5YCA - chains A and C; structure by X-ray diffraction, 1.57 A resolution.

# Chain A
Molecule: Ubiquitin-like protein SMT3, Bouquet formation protein 4
From: Saccharomyces cerevisiae (strain ATCC 204508 / S288c)
Reference sequence: chimeric construct of Q12306, O60158: residues 8-80 from Q12306 (SMT3_YEAST) positions 20-92 (UniProt number = residue number + 12); residues 81-213 from O60158 positions 8-140 (UniProt number = residue number - 73)
Chain sequence (207 residues; row label = number of the first residue in the row):
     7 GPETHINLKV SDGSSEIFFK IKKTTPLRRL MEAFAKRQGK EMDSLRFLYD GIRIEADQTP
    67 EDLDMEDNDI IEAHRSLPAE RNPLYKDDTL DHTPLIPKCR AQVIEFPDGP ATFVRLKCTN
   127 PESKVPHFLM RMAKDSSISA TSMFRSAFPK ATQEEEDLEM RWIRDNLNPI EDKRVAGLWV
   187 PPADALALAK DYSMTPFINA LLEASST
Unresolved in the structure: 213
Sequence notes: expression tag (7); engineered mutation Glu61 (Gln73 in Q12306)
Swiss-Prot annotation at these positions:
  - DNA-binding region: Ala146 to Arg167 (H-T-H motif)
From the paper describing this entry:
  - mutagenesis - F119A, F134A: decreased localization
  - mutagenesis - R106A: decreased binding to Rap1S497E

# Chain C
Molecule: Lap-Emerin-Man domain protein 2
From: Schizosaccharomyces pombe (strain 972 / ATCC 24843)
Reference sequence: Q10109 (LEM2_SCHPO); residues 3-21 here correspond to UniProt positions 261-279 (UniProt number = residue number + 258)
Chain sequence (20 residues; each row starts with the number of its first residue):
     2 GSAEEDDELF QNYVLQQTRK
Unresolved in the structure: 19-21
Sequence notes: expression tag (2)

# Interface between chain A and chain C
Residue-residue contacts (20):
  Gln108(A) - Asp8(C)  hydrogen bond (side chain-backbone)
  Gln108(A) - Phe11(C)
  Gln108(A) - Gln12(C)
  Ile110(A) - Gln12(C)
  Phe112(A) - Leu16(C)  hydrophobic
  Phe119(A) - Phe11(C)  hydrophobic
  Arg121(A) - Asp7(C)
  Arg121(A) - Asp8(C)  salt bridge
  Arg121(A) - Phe11(C)
  Lys123(A) - Asp7(C)  salt bridge
  Phe134(A) - Asp7(C)
  Phe134(A) - Leu10(C)  hydrophobic
  Phe134(A) - Phe11(C)
  Met136(A) - Phe11(C)  hydrophobic
  Lys179(A) - Gln18(C)
  Arg180(A) - Gln18(C)  hydrogen bond (backbone-side chain)
  Val181(A) - Val15(C)
  Val181(A) - Gln18(C)
  Ala182(A) - Gln17(C)
  Ala182(A) - Gln18(C)  hydrogen bond (backbone-side chain)
Other interface residues (no listed pair), chain A (13 interface residues in all): Glu111
Other interface residues (no listed pair), chain C (11 interface residues in all): Ala4, Tyr14

# Overview
The interface between chain A and chain C involves 13 residues on one side and 11 on the other; the contacts
include 3 hydrogen bonds and 2 salt bridges. Polar pairs include Arg121(A)-Asp8(C), Lys123(A)-Asp7(C) and
Gln108(A)-Asp8(C). The paper reports that F119A and F134A of chain A reduce localization; R106A of chain A
reduces binding to Rap1S497E.
Chain A is Ubiquitin-like protein SMT3, Bouquet formation protein 4 (Saccharomyces cerevisiae (strain ATCC
204508 / S288c)) and chain C is Lap-Emerin-Man domain protein 2 (Schizosaccharomyces pombe (strain 972 / ATCC
24843)); the structure, Crystal structure of inner membrane protein Bqt4 in complex with LEM2, was determined
by X-ray diffraction (same publication as 5YC2 and 6A6W).
